4D44 - chains E and F of the 4 polymer chains in the assembly; structure by X-ray diffraction, 1.80 A resolution.

[Chain E (and F)]
Name: Enoyl-[acyl-carrier-protein] reductase [NADPH]
Organism: Staphylococcus aureus SUBSP. aureus N315
Notes: EC 1.3.1.10, 1.3.1.39; chain F of this document is another copy of the same molecule, construct and numbering; everything in this record applies to it too
UniProt: Q7A6D8 (Q7A6D8_STAAN); residues 1-256 here = UniProt positions 1-256
Sequence (282 residues; each row starts with the number of its first residue; numbers below 1 keep their minus sign (Met-25 is residue -25)):
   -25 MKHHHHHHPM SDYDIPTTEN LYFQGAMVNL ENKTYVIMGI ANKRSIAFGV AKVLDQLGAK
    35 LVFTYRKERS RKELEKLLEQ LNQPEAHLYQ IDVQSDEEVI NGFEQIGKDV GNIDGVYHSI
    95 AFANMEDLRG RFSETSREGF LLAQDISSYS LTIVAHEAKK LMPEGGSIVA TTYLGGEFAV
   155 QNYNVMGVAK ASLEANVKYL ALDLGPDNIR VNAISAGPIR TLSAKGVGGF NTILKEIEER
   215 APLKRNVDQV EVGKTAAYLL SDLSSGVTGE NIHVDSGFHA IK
Unresolved in the structure: -25 to 2
Construct notes: expression tag (-25 to 0); engineered mutation Val2 (Leu in Q7A6D8)
Ligand contacts:
  - glutamic acid (GLU): Arg103, Gly202, Gly203, Phe204, Asn205, Thr206
  - NADP (JA3; 5-ethyl-4-fluoro-2-[(2-fluoropyridin-3-yl)oxy]phenol): Ala95, Phe96, Ala97, Leu102, Tyr147, Tyr157, Met160, Lys164, Pro192, Ile193, Ser197, Ala198, Val201, Phe204, Ile207
  - NADP (NAP; NADP nicotinamide-adenine-dinucleotide phosphate): Gly13, Ile14, Ala15, Ser19, Ile20, Ala21, Arg40, Lys41, Ser44, Ile65, Asp66, Val67, Gln68, Ser93, Ile94, Ala95, Phe96, Ile120, Thr145, Thr146, Tyr147, Tyr157, Lys164, Ala190, Gly191, Pro192, Ile193, Thr195, Leu196, Ser197, Phe204
Reported in the primary citation:
  - binding site for NADP: Tyr157, Ala198, Phe204
  - catalytic residues: Tyr147 (proposed by the authors, not directly observed)
  - mutagenesis - Y147F (4-fold), S189A, D249A (>10,000-fold): decreased catalytic activity
  - mutagenesis - Y147F: unchanged binding to TS analogue

[Chain E / chain F interface]
Contacting residue pairs (92):
  Val67(E) with Arg111(F), hydrogen bond (backbone-side chain)
  Gln68(E) with Arg111(F)
  Ser69(E) with Arg111(F)
  Asp70(E) with Arg111(F), salt bridge
  Arg105(E) with Lys133(F); Asp177(F), salt bridge; Leu178(F); Asp181(F), salt bridge
  Phe106(E) with Thr126(F); Asn170(F); Tyr173(F), hydrophobic; Leu174(F), hydrophobic; Asp177(F), hydrogen bond (backbone-side chain)
  Ser107(E) with Thr126(F); His130(F); Leu174(F); Asp177(F), hydrogen bond; Leu178(F)
  Glu108(E) with His130(F)
  Thr109(E) with Tyr123(F), hydrogen bond (backbone-side chain)
  Ser110(E) with Tyr123(F)
  Arg111(E) with Val67(F), hydrogen bond (side chain-backbone); Gln68(F), hydrogen bond (side chain-backbone); Ser69(F); Asp70(F), salt bridge; Asp119(F), salt bridge; Tyr123(F), hydrogen bond (backbone-side chain)
  Phe114(E) with Gln118(F); Ser122(F); Tyr123(F), hydrophobic; Ser166(F); Asn170(F)
  Leu115(E) with Leu115(F); Asp119(F)
  Gln118(E) with Phe114(F); Gln118(F), hydrogen bond; Ser166(F)
  Asp119(E) with Arg111(F), salt bridge; Leu115(F)
  Ser122(E) with Phe114(F)
  Tyr123(E) with Thr109(F), hydrogen bond (side chain-backbone); Ser110(F); Arg111(F), hydrogen bond (side chain-backbone); Phe114(F), hydrophobic
  Thr126(E) with Phe106(F); Ser107(F)
  His130(E) with Ser107(F); Glu108(F)
  Lys133(E) with Arg105(F)
  Gly149(E) with Tyr173(F), hydrogen bond (backbone-side chain)
  Glu151(E) with Lys172(F), hydrogen bond (backbone-side chain)
  Phe152(E) with Tyr173(F), hydrogen bond (backbone-side chain)
  Ala153(E) with Lys172(F); Tyr173(F); Leu176(F), hydrophobic
  Val154(E) with Tyr173(F), hydrogen bond (backbone-side chain)
  Gln155(E) with Leu176(F)
  Tyr157(E) with Tyr173(F)
  Asn158(E) with Tyr173(F)
  Gly161(E) with Tyr173(F)
  Val162(E) with Ser166(F); Asn170(F); Tyr173(F), hydrophobic
  Ala165(E) with Ala165(F); Ala169(F), hydrophobic
  Ser166(E) with Phe114(F); Gln118(F); Val162(F)
  Ala169(E) with Ala165(F), hydrophobic
  Asn170(E) with Phe106(F); Phe114(F); Val162(F)
  Lys172(E) with Glu151(F), hydrogen bond (side chain-backbone); Ala153(F)
  Tyr173(E) with Phe106(F), hydrophobic; Gly149(F), hydrogen bond (side chain-backbone); Phe152(F), hydrogen bond (side chain-backbone); Ala153(F); Val154(F), hydrogen bond (side chain-backbone); Tyr157(F); Asn158(F); Gly161(F)
  Leu174(E) with Phe106(F), hydrophobic; Ser107(F)
  Leu176(E) with Ala153(F); Gln155(F)
  Asp177(E) with Arg105(F), salt bridge; Phe106(F), hydrogen bond (side chain-backbone); Ser107(F), hydrogen bond
  Leu178(E) with Arg105(F); Ser107(F)
  Asp181(E) with Arg105(F), salt bridge
Interface residues without a listed pair, chain E (42 interface residues in all): Ile127
Interface residues without a listed pair, chain F (42 interface residues in all): Ile127

[In short]
The chain E/chain F interface involves 42 residues from each chain, with 20 hydrogen bonds and 8 salt bridges.
Polar contacts include Asp70(E)-Arg111(F), Arg105(E)-Asp177(F) and Arg105(E)-Asp181(F). Chain E binds NADP and
glutamic acid. From the paper: the catalytic residue Tyr147(E); Y147F, S189A and D249A of chain E reduce
catalytic activity.
Both chains are Enoyl-[acyl-carrier-protein] reductase [NADPH] (Staphylococcus aureus SUBSP. aureus N315).
Entry 4D44 (Crystal structure of S. aureus FabI in complex with NADP and 5-ethyl-
4-fluoro-2-((2-fluoropyridin-3-yl)oxy)phenol) was determined by X-ray diffraction (same publication as 4D41,
4D42, 4D43, 4D45 and 4D46).
